8FVN - chains A and L of the 3 polymer chains in the assembly; structure by X-ray diffraction, 2.71 A resolution.

Chain A:
Molecule: Proprotein convertase subtilisin/kexin type 9
Source organism: Homo sapiens
Notes: EC 3.4.21.-; fragment: prodomain residues 1-152
UniProt: Q8NBP7 (PCSK9_HUMAN); residue numbers follow UniProt; this construct covers 1-152
Amino-acid sequence (152 residues; each row starts with the number of its first residue):
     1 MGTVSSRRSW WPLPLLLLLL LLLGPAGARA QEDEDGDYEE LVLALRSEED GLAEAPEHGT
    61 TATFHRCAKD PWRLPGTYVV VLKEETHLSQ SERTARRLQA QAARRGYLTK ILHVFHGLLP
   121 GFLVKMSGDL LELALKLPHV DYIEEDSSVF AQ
Disordered / not traced: 1-60

Chain L:
Molecule: MCR-ALO-MAA-ALA-MAA-NLE-7T2-SER-7T2-ALA-NH2 inhibitor
Amino-acid sequence (11 residues; row label = number of the first residue in the row):
     1 XXAAALXSXA X
Modified positions: MCR (sulfanylacetic acid) at position 1, ALO (allo-threonine) at position 2, 7T2 ((2S)-3-(4-chlorophenyl)-2-(methylamino)propanoic acid) at position 7, 7T2 ((2S)-3-(4-chlorophenyl)-2-(methylamino)propanoic acid) at position 9, NH2 (amino group) at position 11; A3, A5 (N-methyl-L-alanine; MAA); L6 (norleucine; NLE)
Glycans and other covalent adducts: covalent link MCR_1-A10

Interface between chain A and chain L:
Pairs across the interface (10; chain A residue first):
  W72(A) - A3(L)
  W72(A) - A4(L)  hydrophobic
  F150(A) - A3(L)
  F150(A) - A4(L)  hydrophobic
  F150(A) - L6(L)
  A151(A) - L6(L)
  A151(A) - 7T2_7(L)
  Q152(A) - A4(L)  hydrogen bond (side chain-backbone)
  Q152(A) - A5(L)
  Q152(A) - 7T2_7(L)

In short:
Chain A and chain L form an interface of 4 and 5 residues respectively; the contacts include 1 hydrogen bond.
Its one hydrogen-bonded contact is Q152(A)-A4(L).
Chain A is Proprotein convertase subtilisin/kexin type 9 (Homo sapiens) and chain L is
MCR-ALO-MAA-ALA-MAA-NLE-7T2-SER-7T2-ALA-NH2 inhibitor; the structure, PCSK9 in complex with an inhibitor, was
determined by X-ray diffraction together with 8FPO, 8FPQ, 8FVL, 8FVM, 8FVO, 8FVP and 8FVQ from the same study.
